8UAU - chains A and R of the 3 polymer chains in the assembly; structure by electron microscopy, 5.70 A resolution (low resolution: residue-level contacts below are approximate; hydrogen-bond / salt-bridge calls are withheld).

# Chain A
Name: Isoform ATE1-2 of Arginyl-tRNA--protein transferase 1
Organism: Homo sapiens
UniProtKB: O95260 (ATE1_HUMAN), isoform O95260-2; residue numbers follow UniProt; this construct covers 2-518
Sequence (519 residues; each row starts with the number of its first residue; numbering starts at 0):
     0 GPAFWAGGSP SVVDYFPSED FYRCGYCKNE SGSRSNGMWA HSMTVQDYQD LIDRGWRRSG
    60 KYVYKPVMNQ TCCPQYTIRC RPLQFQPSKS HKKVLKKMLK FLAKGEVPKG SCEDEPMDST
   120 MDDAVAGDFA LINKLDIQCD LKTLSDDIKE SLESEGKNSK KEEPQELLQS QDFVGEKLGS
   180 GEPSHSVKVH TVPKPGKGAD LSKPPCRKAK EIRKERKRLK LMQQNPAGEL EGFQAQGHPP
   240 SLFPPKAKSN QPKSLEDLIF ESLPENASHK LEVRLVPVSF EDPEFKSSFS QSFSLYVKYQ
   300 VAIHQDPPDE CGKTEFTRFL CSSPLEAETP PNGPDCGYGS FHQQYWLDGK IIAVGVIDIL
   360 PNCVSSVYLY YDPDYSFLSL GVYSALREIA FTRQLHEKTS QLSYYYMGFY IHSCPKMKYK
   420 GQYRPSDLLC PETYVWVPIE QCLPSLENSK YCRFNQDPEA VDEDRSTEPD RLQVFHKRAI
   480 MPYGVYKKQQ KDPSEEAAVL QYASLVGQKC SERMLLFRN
Disordered / not traced: 0-19, 113-202, 235-240, 448-518
Construct notes: expression tag (0-1)
Bound ions: Zn2+: Cys23, Cys26, Cys71, Cys72
Curated features (UniProtKB/Swiss-Prot):
  - modified residue: Ser169 (Phosphoserine)
From the paper describing this entry:
  - binding site for the 76-nt RNA strand (chain R): Lys88, Lys92
  - mutagenesis - K88E/K92E (2-fold): decreased binding to A + T arms
  - mutagenesis - K88E/K92E: abolished catalytic activity
  - binding site for substrate: Tyr21 to Tyr25, Lys60, Tyr298 to Gln299, Ile302 to His303, Asp305, Glu314, Arg317, Phe318, Tyr367, Phe408, Ile410, Lys415, Lys419
  - mutagenesis - W38F/H40E/K476E/R477E, W38F/H40E, R56E, K476E/R477E: decreased stability
  - mutagenesis - R56E, E387A, K419A: decreased catalytic activity
  - mutagenesis - C26A, W38F/H40E, K476E/R477E: decreased catalytic activity on RGS4
  - mutagenesis - W38F/H40E/K476E/R477E: abolished binding to Isoform ATE1-2 of Arginyl-tRNA--protein transferase 1 (chain A)
  - mutagenesis - W38F/H40E/K476E: decreased binding to RGS4
  - mutagenesis - W38F/H40E/K476E: abolished catalytic activity on RGS4

# Chain R
Molecule: 76-nt RNA strand
Organism: Homo sapiens
Sequence (76 nucleotides; each row starts with the number of its first residue):
     1 GGCUCUGUGG CGCAAUGGAU AGCGCAUUGG ACUUCUAAUU CAAAGGUUGU GGGUUCGAAU
    61 CCCACCAGAG UCGCCA

# How chain A and chain R interact
Pairs across the interface (44):
  Lys88(A) with G2(R); C3(R); C65(R)
  Ser89(A) with G1(R)
  Lys91(A) with C66(R); A67(R); G68(R)
  Lys92(A) with G70(R)
  Lys95(A) with G68(R)
  Glu112(A) with C72(R); G73(R)
  Pro204(A) with U20(R); A21(R)
  Cys205(A) with U20(R)
  Arg206(A) with A19(R); U20(R); A21(R)
  Lys207(A) with A19(R)
  Ala208(A) with A19(R); C56(R)
  Ile211(A) with A19(R); C56(R); G57(R)
  Arg212(A) with C56(R)
  Arg215(A) with A19(R); U20(R); G57(R)
  Lys219(A) with A58(R); A59(R)
  Gln222(A) with G46(R); U47(R)
  Gln223(A) with U47(R)
  Glu228(A) with G46(R)
  Pro251(A) with C66(R)
  Tyr298(A) with A76(R)
  Tyr369(A) with A76(R)
  Tyr370(A) with A76(R)
  Asp371(A) with A76(R)
  Pro372(A) with A76(R)
  Val381(A) with A76(R)
  Lys415(A) with C75(R)
  Tyr418(A) with G1(R)
  Lys419(A) with C75(R); A76(R)
Interface residues without a listed pair, chain A (31 interface residues in all): Ala226, Leu368, Ser375
Interface residues without a listed pair, chain R (23 interface residues in all): A64, C74

# In short
The interface between chain A and chain R involves 31 residues on one side and 23 on the other. The paper
reports a binding site for substrate at Tyr21(A), Lys60(A) and Tyr298(A) among others; W38F/H40E/K476E/R477E,
W38F/H40E and R56E of chain A, among others, reduce stability; 9 substitutions were tested in all.
Here chain A is Isoform ATE1-2 of Arginyl-tRNA--protein transferase 1 and chain R is a 76-nt RNA strand, both
from Homo sapiens. Entry 8UAU (human ATE1 in complex with Arg-tRNA and a peptide substrate) was determined by
electron microscopy (same publication as 8TZV).
